3DOG - chains C and D; structure by X-ray diffraction, 2.70 A resolution.

== Chain C ==
Molecule: Cell division protein kinase 2
Organism: Homo sapiens
Notes: EC 2.7.11.22
UniProtKB: P24941 (CDK2_HUMAN); residue numbers follow UniProt; this construct covers 1-298
Chain sequence (299 residues; each row starts with the number of its first residue; numbering starts at 0):
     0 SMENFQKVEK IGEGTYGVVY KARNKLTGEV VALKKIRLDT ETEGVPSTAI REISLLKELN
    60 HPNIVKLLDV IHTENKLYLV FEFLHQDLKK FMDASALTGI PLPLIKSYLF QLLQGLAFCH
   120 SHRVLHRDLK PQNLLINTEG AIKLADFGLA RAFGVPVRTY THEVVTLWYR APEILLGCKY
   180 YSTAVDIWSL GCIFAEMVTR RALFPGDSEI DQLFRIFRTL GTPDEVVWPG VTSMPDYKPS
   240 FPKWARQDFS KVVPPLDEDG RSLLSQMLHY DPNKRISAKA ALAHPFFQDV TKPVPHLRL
Unresolved in the structure: 222-251, 298
Differences from the reference sequence: expression tag (0)
Modified positions: Thr160 (phosphothreonine; TPO)
Residues lining bound ligands: NNN ((2R)-2-{[4-(benzylamino)-8-(1-methylethyl)pyrazolo[1,5-a][1,3,5]triazin-2-yl]amino}butan-1-ol): Glu8, Ile10, Gly11, Glu12, Gly13, Val18, Ala31, Val64, Phe80, Glu81, Phe82, Leu83, His84, Gln85, Asp86, Lys89, Gln131, Asn132, Leu134, Ala144, Asp145
Curated features (UniProtKB/Swiss-Prot):
  - active site: Asp127 (Proton acceptor)
  - binding site (ATP): Ile10 to Val18, Lys33, Glu81 to Leu83, Asp86, Lys129 to Asn132, Asp145
  - binding site (Mg(2+)): Asn132, Asp145
  - site (CDK7 binding): Lys9, Lys88, Lys89, Leu166
  - modified residue: Met1 (N-acetylmethionine), Lys6 (N6-acetyllysine), Thr14 (Phosphothreonine), Tyr15 (Phosphotyrosine), Tyr19 (Phosphotyrosine), Thr160 (Phosphothreonine)
  - natural variant: Pro45 (P45L: In a glioblastoma multiforme sample)
  - mutagenesis: Lys9 (K9F: Reduced phosphorylation by CAK), Thr14 (T14A: 2-fold increase in activity), Tyr15 (Y15F: 2-fold increase in activity), Lys88 to Lys89 (Reduced phosphorylation by CAK), Thr160 (T160A: Abolishes activity), Leu166 (L166R: Reduced phosphorylation by CAK and reduced kinase activity)

== Chain D ==
Molecule: Cyclin-A2
Organism: Bos taurus
UniProtKB: P30274 (CCNA2_BOVIN); residues 171-432 here correspond to UniProt positions 169-430 (UniProt number = residue number - 2)
Chain sequence (264 residues; numbered 171 to 434; the number before each row is that of its first residue):
   171 SVNEVPDYHE DIHTYLREME VKCKPKVGYM KKQPDITNSM RAILVDWLVE VGEEYKLQNE
   231 TLHLAVNYID RFLSSMSVLR GKLQLVGTAA MLLASKFEEI YPPEVAEFVY ITDDTYTKKQ
   291 VLRMEHLVLK VLAFDLAAPT INQFLTQYFL HQQPANCKVE SLAMFLGELS LIDADPYLKY
   351 LPSVIAAAAF HLALYTVTGQ SWPESLVQKT GYTLETLKPC LLDLHQTYLR APQHAQQSIR
   411 EKYKNSKYHG VSLLNPPETL NVEH
Differences from the reference sequence: expression tag (433-434)
Residues lining bound ligands: monothioglycerol (SGM): Met189, Lys192, Cys193, Arg241, Asp305

== Chain C / chain D interface ==
Pairs across the interface - 76 pairs, chain C then chain D:
  Thr39(C) - Leu292(D)
  Glu40(C) - Lys288(D)  hydrogen bond (backbone-side chain)
  Thr41(C) - Lys288(D)
  Thr41(C) - Leu292(D)
  Glu42(C) - Lys266(D)  hydrogen bond (backbone-side chain)
  Glu42(C) - Val275(D)  hydrogen bond (side chain-backbone)
  Gly43(C) - Lys266(D)
  Gly43(C) - Glu295(D)
  Val44(C) - Lys266(D)  hydrogen bond (backbone-side chain)
  Val44(C) - Glu295(D)  hydrogen bond (backbone-side chain)
  Val44(C) - Leu299(D)  hydrophobic
  Ser46(C) - Lys266(D)
  Ile49(C) - Leu263(D)  hydrophobic
  Ile49(C) - Lys266(D)
  Ile49(C) - Leu306(D)  hydrophobic
  Arg50(C) - Lys266(D)
  Arg50(C) - Phe267(D)  hydrogen bond (side chain-backbone)
  Arg50(C) - Glu268(D)
  Arg50(C) - Glu269(D)
  Ile52(C) - Phe304(D)  hydrophobic
  Ser53(C) - Phe267(D)
  Ser53(C) - Phe304(D)
  Ser53(C) - Leu306(D)
  Lys56(C) - Ala303(D)  hydrogen bond (side chain-backbone)
  Lys56(C) - Asp305(D)  salt bridge
  Glu57(C) - Tyr185(D)  hydrogen bond
  Glu57(C) - Met189(D)
  Glu57(C) - Ala307(D)
  His71(C) - His296(D)
  His71(C) - Lys300(D)
  His71(C) - Phe304(D)
  Thr72(C) - His296(D)
  Leu76(C) - His296(D)
  Leu76(C) - Phe304(D)  hydrophobic
  Ala116(C) - Tyr178(D)
  His119(C) - Tyr178(D)
  His119(C) - Ile182(D)
  Ser120(C) - Tyr178(D)
  Ser120(C) - Asp181(D)  hydrogen bond
  Ser120(C) - Ile182(D)
  His121(C) - Tyr185(D)
  Arg122(C) - Ile182(D)
  Arg122(C) - Tyr185(D)
  Arg122(C) - Leu186(D)
  Arg122(C) - Ala307(D)  hydrogen bond (side chain-backbone)
  Arg150(C) - Glu268(D)  salt bridge
  Arg150(C) - Ile270(D)
  Phe152(C) - Ile182(D)  hydrophobic
  Val154(C) - Glu174(D)
  Val154(C) - Val175(D)  hydrophobic
  Val154(C) - Ile182(D)  hydrophobic
  Val154(C) - Thr316(D)
  Val154(C) - Gln317(D)  hydrogen bond (backbone-backbone)
  Pro155(C) - Asn173(D)
  Pro155(C) - Thr316(D)
  Val156(C) - Asn173(D)  hydrogen bond (backbone-backbone)
  Arg157(C) - Gln228(D)
  Arg157(C) - Glu268(D)  salt bridge
  Thr158(C) - Ile270(D)
  Tyr159(C) - Ile270(D)
  Thr160(C) - Glu269(D)
  Thr160(C) - Ile270(D)
  Tyr179(C) - Asn173(D)
  Ser181(C) - Val172(D)  hydrogen bond (side chain-backbone)
  Ser181(C) - Asn173(D)
  Thr182(C) - Val172(D)
  Thr182(C) - Val175(D)
  Pro271(C) - Val172(D)
  Asn272(C) - Ser171(D)  hydrogen bond
  Asn272(C) - Val172(D)  hydrogen bond (side chain-backbone)
  Ser276(C) - Asp177(D)  hydrogen bond
  Ser276(C) - Tyr178(D)
  Ala277(C) - Tyr178(D)  hydrogen bond (backbone-side chain)
  Lys278(C) - Asp177(D)  hydrogen bond (side chain-backbone)
  Lys278(C) - Tyr178(D)  hydrogen bond (backbone-side chain)
  Lys278(C) - Asp181(D)  salt bridge
Other interface residues (no listed pair), chain C (46 interface residues in all): Leu37, Leu54, Val69, Glu73, Ala151, Tyr180, Ala183, Ala279
Other interface residues (no listed pair), chain D (38 interface residues in all): His179, Glu274, Arg293, Gln313, Leu320

== Overview ==
46 residues of chain C face 38 of chain D across their interface; the contacts include 19 hydrogen bonds and 4
salt bridges. Polar pairs include Lys56(C)-Asp305(D), Arg150(C)-Glu268(D) and Arg157(C)-Glu268(D). Ligands of
chain C: compound NNN. Chain D binds monothioglycerol.
Chain C is Cell division protein kinase 2 (Homo sapiens) and chain D is Cyclin-A2 (Bos taurus); the structure,
Structure of Thr 160 phosphorylated CDK2/cyclin A in complex with the inhibitor N-&-N1, was determined by
X-ray diffraction.
